PDB entry 3Q68 | X-ray diffraction, 2.71 A resolution | chains A and B of the 3 polymer chains in the assembly

# Chain A (and B)
Protein: Vacuolar protein sorting-associated protein 75 (VPS75)
Source organism: Saccharomyces cerevisiae
Notes: chain B of this document is another copy of the same molecule, construct and numbering; everything in this record applies to it too
Reference sequence: P53853 (VPS75_YEAST); residues 1-264 here = UniProt positions 1-264
Chain sequence (264 residues; row label = number of the first residue in the row):
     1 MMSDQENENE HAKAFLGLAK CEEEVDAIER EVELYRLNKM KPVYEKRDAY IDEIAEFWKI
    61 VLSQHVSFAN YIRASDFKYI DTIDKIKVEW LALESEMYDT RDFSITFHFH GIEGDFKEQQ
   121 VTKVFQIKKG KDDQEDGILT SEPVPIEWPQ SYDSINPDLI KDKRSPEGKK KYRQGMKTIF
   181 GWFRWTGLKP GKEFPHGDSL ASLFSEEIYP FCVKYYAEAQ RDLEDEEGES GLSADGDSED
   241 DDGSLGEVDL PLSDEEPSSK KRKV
Disordered / not traced: 1-7, 233-246, 254-264 (chain B: 1-2, 224-264)
Curated features (UniProtKB/Swiss-Prot):
  - modified residue: Ser3 (Phosphoserine)
  - mutagenesis: Ala19 (A19D: Decreases RTT109 binding; A19I: Mildly decreases RTT109 activity stimulation), Cys21 to Val32 (Abolishes dimer formation. Decreases activity and binding to RTT109), Arg73 to Ala74 (Decreases RTT109 binding and activity stimulation), Glu167 to Thr178 (Decreases RTT109 activity stimulation), Arg173 to Lys177 (Decreases RTT109 binding and activity stimulation), Ser205 to Glu207 (Decreases RTT109 activity stimulation), Glu206 to Glu207 (Increases acetylation of histone H3 'Lys-56'; Decreases RTT109 activity stimulation), Glu218 to Asp222 (Decreases RTT109 binding and activity stimulation), Ser233 to Val264 (Decreases RTT109 activity stimulation)

# Interface between chain A and chain B
Pairs across the interface - 45 pairs, chain A then chain B:
  Glu10(A) - Glu53(B)
  His11(A) - Glu53(B)  hydrogen bond (side chain-backbone)
  Lys13(A) - Tyr50(B)
  Ala14(A) - Tyr50(B)  hydrophobic
  Gly17(A) - Tyr50(B)
  Leu18(A) - Arg47(B)
  Leu18(A) - Tyr50(B)  hydrophobic
  Leu18(A) - Ile54(B)  hydrophobic
  Cys21(A) - Val43(B)
  Cys21(A) - Arg47(B)
  Glu22(A) - Val213(B)
  Glu24(A) - Val43(B)
  Glu24(A) - Lys46(B)  salt bridge
  Val25(A) - Met40(B)  hydrophobic
  Ile28(A) - Lys39(B)
  Ile28(A) - Val43(B)  hydrophobic
  Glu31(A) - Lys39(B)  salt bridge
  Val32(A) - Val32(B)  hydrophobic
  Val32(A) - Arg36(B)
  Tyr35(A) - Val32(B)  hydrophobic
  Tyr35(A) - Tyr35(B)  hydrophobic
  Arg36(A) - Val32(B)
  Lys39(A) - Ile28(B)
  Lys39(A) - Glu31(B)  salt bridge
  Met40(A) - Val25(B)  hydrophobic
  Met40(A) - Ile28(B)  hydrophobic
  Val43(A) - Glu24(B)
  Val43(A) - Val25(B)  hydrophobic
  Val43(A) - Ile28(B)  hydrophobic
  Lys46(A) - Glu24(B)  salt bridge
  Arg47(A) - Leu18(B)
  Arg47(A) - Cys21(B)
  Tyr50(A) - Ala14(B)
  Tyr50(A) - Gly17(B)
  Ile51(A) - Leu18(B)  hydrophobic
  Glu53(A) - His11(B)
  Glu53(A) - Ala14(B)
  Ile54(A) - Phe15(B)  hydrophobic
  Ile54(A) - Leu18(B)  hydrophobic
  Val213(A) - Leu18(B)  hydrophobic
  Val213(A) - Glu22(B)
  Tyr216(A) - Phe15(B)
  Leu252(A) - Arg173(B)
  Ser253(A) - Arg173(B)  hydrogen bond
  Ser253(A) - Gly191(B)
Other interface residues (no listed pair), chain A (35 interface residues in all): Phe15, Lys20, Glu29, Ala55, Phe57, Lys214, Pro251
Other interface residues (no listed pair), chain B (32 interface residues in all): Lys13, Ile51, Ala55, Lys169, Lys177, Lys214, Tyr216

# Summary
Chain A and chain B form an interface of 35 and 32 residues respectively; the contacts include 2 hydrogen
bonds and 4 salt bridges. Polar contacts include Glu24(A)-Lys46(B), Glu31(A)-Lys39(B) and His11(A)-Glu53(B).
UniProt lists 35 mutagenesis sites on chain A.
Chain A and chain B are both Vacuolar protein sorting-associated protein 75 (VPS75) (Saccharomyces
cerevisiae); the structure, Structure of the Vps75-Rtt109 histone chaperone-lysine acetyltransferase complex
(Full-length proteins in space group P212121), was determined by X-ray diffraction together with 3Q66 from the
same study.
